Entry 8K49 (electron microscopy, 2.90 A resolution); this record covers chains H and Q of the 23 polymer chains in the assembly.

== Chain H ==
Protein: VP8
From: Banna virus
UniProtKB: W0G587 (W0G587_9REOV); residues 1-302 here = UniProt positions 1-302
Amino-acid sequence (302 residues; numbered 1 to 302; the number before each row is that of its first residue):
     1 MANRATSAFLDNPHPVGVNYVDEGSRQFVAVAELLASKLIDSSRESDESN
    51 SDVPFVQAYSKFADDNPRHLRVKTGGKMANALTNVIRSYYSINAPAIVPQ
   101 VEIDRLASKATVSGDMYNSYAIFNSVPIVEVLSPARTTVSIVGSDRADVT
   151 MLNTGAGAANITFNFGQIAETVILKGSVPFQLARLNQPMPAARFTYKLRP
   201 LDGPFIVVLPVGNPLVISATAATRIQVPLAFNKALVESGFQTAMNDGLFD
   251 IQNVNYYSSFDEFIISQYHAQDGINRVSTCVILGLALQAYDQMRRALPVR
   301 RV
Not modelled in the structure: 1, 301-302
Differences from the reference sequence: conflict Arg136 (Gln in W0G587), Leu185 (Met in W0G587), Ser266 (Ala in W0G587)

== Chain Q ==
Protein: VP10
From: Banna virus
UniProtKB: A0A2H4QDD3 (A0A2H4QDD3_9REOV); residues 1-249 here = UniProt positions 1-249
Amino-acid sequence (249 residues; numbered 1 to 249; the number before each row is that of its first residue):
     1 MDVLSKGSLKELLAHLEKTPLEEAISYRIGTVPYQNVLISRNEYYNQLYP
    51 DTTSLIDGVSREGQRNVNGLIMSIISYVVSGSGHYIPNIGFMLLRRSILD
   101 ILTKHDTGLVTNNLNYGIIARNLTVSKMNCEQRKRMLICFKLLAYKDGNQ
   151 NDYEIYLNQNIPLKQIAPNFIPGDMRTVIHNQDQLAIVGIPAYRLTQSTE
   201 LSIRDDNAKSYKLGYVDWYNSNSFLRERSEFNLIRLKDRDTKYGKLNGW
Not modelled in the structure: 192-194
Differences from the reference sequence: conflict Val79 (Ile in A0A2H4QDD3)

== Chain H / chain Q interface ==
Pairs across the interface - 41 pairs, chain H then chain Q:
  Asn19(H) - Gly30(Q)  hydrogen bond (side chain-backbone)
  Asp22(H) - Arg28(Q)  salt bridge
  Asp64(H) - Gln197(Q)
  Asp65(H) - Gln197(Q)
  Val72(H) - Glu43(Q)
  Thr74(H) - Asn42(Q)
  Thr74(H) - Glu43(Q)
  Lys77(H) - Gln197(Q)
  Lys77(H) - Ser198(Q)  hydrogen bond (side chain-backbone)
  Lys77(H) - Asp206(Q)  salt bridge
  Lys77(H) - Ser210(Q)
  Lys77(H) - Leu213(Q)
  Asn80(H) - Ser40(Q)
  Asn80(H) - Arg41(Q)  hydrogen bond
  Asn80(H) - Thr199(Q)
  Asn80(H) - Asp206(Q)  hydrogen bond
  Thr83(H) - Ser40(Q)
  Asn84(H) - Ser40(Q)  hydrogen bond (side chain-backbone)
  Asn84(H) - Arg41(Q)
  Arg87(H) - Leu38(Q)  hydrogen bond (side chain-backbone)
  Arg87(H) - Leu48(Q)
  Asn93(H) - Gln35(Q)
  Pro95(H) - Val37(Q)  hydrophobic
  Ala96(H) - Thr31(Q)
  Ala96(H) - Val59(Q)
  Ala96(H) - Arg61(Q)  hydrogen bond (backbone-side chain)
  Ile97(H) - Ile39(Q)  hydrophobic
  Ile97(H) - Val59(Q)
  Ile97(H) - Asn207(Q)  hydrogen bond (backbone-side chain)
  Val98(H) - Val59(Q)
  Pro99(H) - Gly58(Q)
  Pro99(H) - Val59(Q)
  Pro99(H) - Asn207(Q)
  Gln100(H) - Arg28(Q)  hydrogen bond
  Val101(H) - Met1(Q)  hydrophobic
  Val101(H) - Tyr211(Q)  hydrophobic
  Glu102(H) - Ser210(Q)
  Arg105(H) - Gln197(Q)
  Gly247(H) - Leu48(Q)
  Arg294(H) - Asn42(Q)
  Val299(H) - Asn46(Q)
Other interface residues (no listed pair), chain H (31 interface residues in all): Ala63, Arg71, Gly76, Ala94, Leu248, Gln252, Arg300
Other interface residues (no listed pair), chain Q (30 interface residues in all): Ile29, Thr53, Thr196, Ile203, Lys209

== Summary ==
31 residues of chain H face 30 of chain Q across their interface, with 9 hydrogen bonds and 2 salt bridges.
Among the polar pairs are Asp22(H)-Arg28(Q), Lys77(H)-Asp206(Q) and Asn19(H)-Gly30(Q).
Chain H is VP8 and chain Q is VP10, both from Banna virus; the structure, Structure of partial Banna virus,
was determined by electron microscopy (same publication as 8K42, 8K43 and 8K4A).
